Entry 5LSP (X-ray diffraction, 2.60 A resolution); this record covers chains H and T of the 8 polymer chains in the assembly.

# Chain H
Name: 107_A07 Fab heavy chain
Source organism: Homo sapiens
Notes: antibody fragment or engineered binder
Sequence (223 residues; each row starts with the number of its first residue):
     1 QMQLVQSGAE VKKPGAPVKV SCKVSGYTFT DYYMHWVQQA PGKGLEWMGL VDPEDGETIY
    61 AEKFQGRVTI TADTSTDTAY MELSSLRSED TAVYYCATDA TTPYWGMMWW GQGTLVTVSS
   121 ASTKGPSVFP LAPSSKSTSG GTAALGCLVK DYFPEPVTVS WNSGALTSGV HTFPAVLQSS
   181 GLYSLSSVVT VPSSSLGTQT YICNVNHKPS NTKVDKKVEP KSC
Disordered / not traced: 135-139, 222-223
Cystine bridges: Cys22-Cys96, Cys147-Cys203

# Chain T
Name: 107_A07 Fab light chain
Source organism: Homo sapiens
Notes: antibody fragment or engineered binder
Sequence (216 residues; numbered -1 to 214; the number before each row is that of its first residue; numbers below 1 keep their minus sign (Ala-1 is residue -1)):
    -1 ASDIQMIQSP SSLSASVGDR VTITCQASQD ISNYLNWYQQ KPGRAPKVLI YDASNLETGV
    59 PSRFSGSGSG TEFTLTISNL RPDDFATYYC QQGDSFPLTF GGGTKVEIKR AAAAPSVFIF
   119 PPSDEQLKSG TASVVCLLNN FYPREAKVQW KVDNALQSGN SQESVTEQDS KDSTYSLSST
   179 LTLSKADYEK HKLYACEVTH QGLSSPVTKS FNRGEC
Disordered / not traced: -1 to 0, 213-214
Cystine bridges: Cys23-Cys88, Cys134-Cys194

# Interface between chain H and chain T
Residue-residue contacts (15):
  Met2(H) with Lys45(T)
  Ser25(H) with Arg42(T)
  Gly26(H) with Arg42(T); Lys45(T), hydrogen bond (backbone-side chain)
  Thr28(H) with Asp81(T), hydrogen bond
  Asp31(H) with Pro59(T)
  Tyr32(H) with Gly57(T), hydrogen bond (side chain-backbone); Val58(T); Pro59(T)
  Thr74(H) with Lys169(T)
  Asp77(H) with Lys169(T), salt bridge
  Met108(H) with Thr56(T); Gly57(T)
  Trp109(H) with Thr56(T); Gly57(T)
Other interface residues (no listed pair), chain H (12 interface residues in all): Tyr27, Thr101

# Overview
The interface between chain H and chain T involves 12 residues on one side and 8 on the other, with 3 hydrogen
bonds and 1 salt bridge. Polar contacts include Asp77(H)-Lys169(T), Gly26(H)-Lys45(T) and Thr28(H)-Asp81(T).
Chain H is 107_A07 Fab heavy chain and chain T is 107_A07 Fab light chain, both from Homo sapiens; the
structure, 107_A07 Fab in complex with fragment of the Met receptor, was determined by X-ray diffraction.
